PDB entry 7CKZ | electron microscopy, 3.10 A resolution | chains A and R of the 5 polymer chains in the assembly

# Chain A
Molecule: Guanine nucleotide-binding protein G(s) subunit alpha isoforms short
Organism: Homo sapiens
UniProt: P63092 (GNAS2_HUMAN); numbering as in UniProt (aligned over 1-394)
Sequence (394 residues; each row starts with the number of its first residue):
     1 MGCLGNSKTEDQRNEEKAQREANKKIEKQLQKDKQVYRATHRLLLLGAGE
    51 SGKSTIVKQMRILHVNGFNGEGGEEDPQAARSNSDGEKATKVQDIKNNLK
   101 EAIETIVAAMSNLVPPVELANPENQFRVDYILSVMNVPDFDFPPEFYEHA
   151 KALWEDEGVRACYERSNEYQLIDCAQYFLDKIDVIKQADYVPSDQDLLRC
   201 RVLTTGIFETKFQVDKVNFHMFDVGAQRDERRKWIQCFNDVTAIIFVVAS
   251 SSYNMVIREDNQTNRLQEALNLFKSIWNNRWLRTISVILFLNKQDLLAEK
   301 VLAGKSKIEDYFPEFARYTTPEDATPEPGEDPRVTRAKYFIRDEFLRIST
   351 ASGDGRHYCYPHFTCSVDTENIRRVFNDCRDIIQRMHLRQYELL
Unresolved in the structure: 1-10, 64-204, 256-262
Sequence notes: engineered mutation Thr205 (Ser in P63092), Ala226 (Gly in P63092), Ser366 (Ala in P63092)

# Chain R
Molecule: D(1A) dopamine receptor
Organism: Homo sapiens
UniProt: P21728 (DRD1_HUMAN); residue numbers follow UniProt; this construct covers 1-446
Sequence (446 residues; each row starts with the number of its first residue):
     1 MRTLNTSAMDGTGLVVERDFSVRILTACFLSLLILSTLLGNTLVCAAVIR
    51 FRHLRSKVTNFFVISLAVSDLLVAVLVMPWKAVAEIAGFWPFGSFCNIWV
   101 AFDIMCSTASILNLCVISVDRYWAISSPFRYERKMTPKAAFILISVAWTL
   151 SVLISFIPVQLSWHKAKPTSPSDGNATSLAETIDNCDSSLSRTYAISSSV
   201 ISFYIPVAIMIVTYTRIYRIAQKQIRRIAALERAAVHAKNCQTTTGNGKP
   251 VECSQPESSFKMSFKRETKVLKTLSVIMGVFVCCWLPFFILNCILPFCGS
   301 GETQPFCIDSNTFDVFVWFGWANSSLNPIIYAFNADFRKAFSTLLGCYRL
   351 CPATNNAIETVSINNNGAAMFSSHHEPRGSISKECNLVYLIPHAVGSSED
   401 LKKEEAAGIARPLEKLSPALSVILDYDTDVSLEKIQPITQNGQHPT
Unresolved in the structure: 1-19, 167-184, 238-262, 299-305, 345-446
Disulfide bonds: Cys96-Cys186, Cys298-Cys307
Small-molecule neighbours:
  - G4C (2-[2,6-bis(chloranyl)phenyl]-1-[(1S,3R)-3-(hydroxymethyl)-1-methyl-5-(3-methyl-3-oxidanyl-butyl)-3,4-dihydro-1H-isoquinolin-2-yl]ethanone): Leu112, Cys115, Val119, Trp123, Arg130, Leu143, Val146, Ile209
  - L-dopamine (LDP): Asp103, Ile104, Ser107, Thr108, Leu190, Ser198, Ser199, Ser202, Trp285, Phe288, Phe289, Asn292, Val317, Trp321
Reported in the primary citation:
  - binding site for L-dopamine: Asp103, Ile104, Ser107, Ser198, Ser202, Phe288, Phe289
  - binding site for G4C: Cys115, Val119, Trp123, Arg130, Leu143
  - mutagenesis - C115A (4.5-fold), W123F, R130Q: decreased signaling in response to G4C
  - conformationally variable residues (side-chain flip): Trp123, Arg130
  - mutagenesis - F129A, F129L (11-fold): decreased signaling with Guanine nucleotide-binding protein G(s) subunit alpha isoforms short (chain A)

# Chain A / chain R interface
Contacting residue pairs (68; chain A residue first):
  Arg38(A) with Glu132(R)
  Ala39(A) with Arg133(R)
  His41(A) with Phe129(R); Glu132(R), salt bridge
  Lys216(A) with Arg133(R), hydrogen bond (backbone-side chain)
  Val217(A) with Phe129(R), hydrophobic; Arg133(R)
  Phe219(A) with Phe129(R), hydrophobic
  Asp323(A) with Ala230(R); Ala234(R)
  Arg342(A) with Leu231(R); Ala234(R)
  Asp343(A) with Ala234(R); Ala235(R)
  Leu346(A) with Leu231(R); Ala235(R)
  Arg347(A) with Ala235(R)
  Thr350(A) with Leu231(R); Glu232(R); Ala235(R)
  Tyr358(A) with Ile228(R), hydrophobic; Arg266(R)
  Cys359(A) with Leu231(R)
  Pro361(A) with Leu231(R)
  Phe376(A) with Phe129(R), hydrophobic
  Cys379(A) with Phe129(R)
  Arg380(A) with Ser126(R), hydrogen bond (side chain-backbone); Ser127(R); Pro128(R); Phe129(R)
  Asp381(A) with Gln224(R), hydrogen bond; Arg227(R), salt bridge
  Ile383(A) with Pro128(R), hydrophobic; Phe129(R), hydrophobic; Glu132(R)
  Gln384(A) with Ile125(R), hydrogen bond (side chain-backbone); Ser126(R); Pro128(R); Ile220(R); Gln224(R), hydrogen bond
  Arg385(A) with Gln224(R), hydrogen bond; Arg227(R); Ile228(R)
  His387(A) with Ala124(R), hydrogen bond (side chain-backbone); Ile125(R); Tyr131(R); Glu132(R), salt bridge
  Leu388(A) with Ile125(R), hydrophobic; Ala221(R), hydrophobic; Gln224(R)
  Gln390(A) with Lys57(R); Thr59(R); Asn334(R)
  Tyr391(A) with Thr59(R); Arg121(R); Ala124(R); Thr273(R)
  Glu392(A) with Lys269(R), salt bridge; Thr273(R), hydrogen bond (backbone-side chain)
  Leu393(A) with Ile217(R), hydrophobic; Ala221(R); Val270(R); Leu274(R), hydrophobic; Ile277(R), hydrophobic
  Leu394(A) with Gln224(R); Ile225(R), hydrophobic; Arg266(R), hydrogen bond (backbone-side chain); Lys269(R)
Other interface residues (no listed pair), chain A (33 interface residues in all): Asp215, Tyr318, Met386, Arg389
Other interface residues (no listed pair), chain R (36 interface residues in all): Ser56, Asp120, Lys223, His237, Ala335

# In short
33 residues of chain A face 36 of chain R across their interface, with 9 hydrogen bonds and 4 salt bridges.
Polar pairs include His41(A)-Glu132(R), Asp381(A)-Arg227(R) and His387(A)-Glu132(R). The paper reports a
binding site for L-dopamine at Asp103(R), Ile104(R) and Ser107(R) among others; C115A, W123F and R130Q of
chain R reduce signaling in response to G4C; 5 substitutions were tested in all.
Chain A is Guanine nucleotide-binding protein G(s) subunit alpha isoforms short and chain R is D(1A) dopamine
receptor, both from Homo sapiens; the structure, Cryo-EM structure of Dopamine and LY3154207 bound dopamine
receptor DRD1-Gs signaling complex, was determined by electron microscopy, deposited together with 7CKW, 7CKX,
7CKY and 7CRH.
